PDB entry 4C62 | X-ray diffraction, 2.75 A resolution | chain A

== Chain A ==
Protein: Tyrosine-protein kinase JAK2
Organism: Homo sapiens
Notes: EC 2.7.1.112, 2.7.10.2; fragment: kinase domain residues 835-1132
UniProt: O60674 (JAK2_HUMAN); residues 835-1132 here = UniProt positions 835-1132
Chain sequence (298 residues; row label = number of the first residue in the row):
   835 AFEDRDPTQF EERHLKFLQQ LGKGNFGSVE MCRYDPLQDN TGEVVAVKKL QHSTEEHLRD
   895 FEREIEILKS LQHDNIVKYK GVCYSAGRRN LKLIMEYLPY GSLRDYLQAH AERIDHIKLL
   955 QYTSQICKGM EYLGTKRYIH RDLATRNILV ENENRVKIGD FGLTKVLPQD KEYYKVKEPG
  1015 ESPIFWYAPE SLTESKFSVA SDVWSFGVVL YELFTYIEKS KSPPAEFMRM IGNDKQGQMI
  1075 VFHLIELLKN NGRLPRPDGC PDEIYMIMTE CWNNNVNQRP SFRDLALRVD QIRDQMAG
Not modelled in the structure: 835-843, 857-860, 919-922, 1011-1014, 1131-1132
Construct notes: engineered mutation A943 (Lys in O60674), A945 (Lys in O60674); conflict Q1129 (Asn in O60674)
Modified residues: Y1007 (o-phosphotyrosine; PTR); Y1008 (o-phosphotyrosine; PTR)
Small-molecule neighbours: XWW (N2-[(1S)-1-(5-fluoropyrimidin-2-yl)ethyl]-n4-(1-methylimidazol-4-yl)-6-morpholino-1,3,5-triazine-2,4-diamine): Q853, L855, G856, V863, A880, V911, M929, E930, Y931, L932, P933, G935, S936, R980, N981, I982, L983, G993, D994
Curated features (UniProtKB/Swiss-Prot):
  - active site: D976 (Proton acceptor)
  - binding site (ATP): L855 to V863, K882
  - modified residue (Phosphotyrosine): Y868, Y966, Y972, Y1007, Y1008
  - mutagenesis: K882 (K882E: Loss of ability to up-regulate potassium voltage-gated channel activity of KCNA3)

== Overview ==
Ligands of chain A: compound XWW. UniProt lists active-site residue D976, 10 ATP-binding residues and one
mutagenesis site.
Chain A is Tyrosine-protein kinase JAK2 (Homo sapiens); the structure, Inhibitors of Jak2 Kinase domain, was
determined by X-ray diffraction together with 4C61 from the same study.
